PDB entry 5MF9 | solution NMR | chains A and B

Chain A:
Name: RNA-binding protein 5
Source organism: Homo sapiens
UniProtKB: P52756 (RBM5_HUMAN); residues 4-64 here correspond to UniProt positions 451-511 (UniProt number = residue number + 447)
Amino-acid sequence (64 residues; row label = number of the first residue in the row):
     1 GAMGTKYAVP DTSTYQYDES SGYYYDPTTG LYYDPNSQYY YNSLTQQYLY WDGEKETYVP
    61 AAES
Sequence notes: expression tag (1-3)
From the paper describing this entry:
  - contacts within the chain: Lys6-Glu56 (salt bridge), Tyr39-Tyr48, Tyr15-Tyr40 (hydrophobic contact), Pro10-Tyr40 (hydrophobic contact), Tyr32-Tyr41 (pi stacking)
  - binding site for Survival motor neuron protein (chain B): Tyr23, Tyr41, Tyr48
  - mutagenesis - Y48F (K_D_ = 87 uM): unchanged binding to SmN
  - mutagenesis - Y7A/D11K (K_D_ = 106 uM): decreased binding to SmN
  - mutagenesis - Y48A: decreased binding to SmB
  - mutagenesis - Y48F: unchanged binding to SmB
  - mutagenesis - Y7A/D11K, Y32A, Y39A, Y41A, Y48A, Y48T, Y50A: decreased stability
  - mutagenesis - Y48F, Y48W, E54K: unchanged stability

Chain B:
Name: Survival motor neuron protein
Source organism: Homo sapiens
UniProtKB: Q16637 (SMN_HUMAN); residues 100-110 here correspond to UniProt positions 216-226 (UniProt number = residue number + 116)
Amino-acid sequence (11 residues; each row starts with the number of its first residue):
   100 GMRPPPPGIR G
Sequence notes: conflict Met101 (Pro217 in Q16637), Arg102 (Pro218 in Q16637), Gly107 (Pro223 in Q16637), Ile108 (Pro224 in Q16637), Arg109 (Pro225 in Q16637), Gly110 (Pro226 in Q16637)

Interface between chain A and chain B:
Pairs across the interface - 32 pairs, chain A then chain B:
  Asp18(A) - Pro105(B)
  Ser21(A) - Pro105(B)
  Ser21(A) - Ile108(B)
  Tyr23(A) - Pro105(B)
  Tyr23(A) - Pro106(B)
  Tyr23(A) - Gly107(B)
  Tyr23(A) - Ile108(B)
  Tyr23(A) - Arg109(B)
  Tyr25(A) - Arg102(B)
  Tyr32(A) - Arg102(B)
  Tyr32(A) - Pro103(B)
  Tyr32(A) - Pro104(B)
  Tyr32(A) - Pro105(B)
  Tyr32(A) - Pro106(B)
  Tyr33(A) - Pro106(B)
  Asp34(A) - Pro106(B)
  Asp34(A) - Arg109(B)
  Asn36(A) - Arg109(B)
  Ser37(A) - Pro106(B)
  Ser37(A) - Gly107(B)
  Ser37(A) - Arg109(B)
  Tyr39(A) - Pro106(B)
  Tyr39(A) - Gly107(B)
  Tyr39(A) - Ile108(B)
  Tyr41(A) - Arg102(B)
  Tyr41(A) - Pro103(B)
  Tyr41(A) - Pro104(B)
  Ser43(A) - Arg102(B)
  Gln46(A) - Pro103(B)
  Tyr48(A) - Pro103(B)
  Tyr48(A) - Pro104(B)
  Tyr48(A) - Ile108(B)
Also at the interface, not in a pair above, chain A (15 interface residues in all): Tyr40
From the paper, about this interface:
  - interface residues, chain A: Tyr23(A), Tyr25(A), Tyr32(A), Asp34(A), Ser37(A), Tyr39(A), Tyr41(A), Ser43(A), Tyr48(A)
  - hot spots on chain A (mutagenesis) - Y32A, Y41A: decreased binding to SmN

Overview:
Chain A and chain B form an interface of 15 and 8 residues respectively. From the paper: a binding site for
Survival motor neuron protein (chain B) at Tyr23(A), Tyr41(A) and Tyr48(A); Y7A/D11K, Y32A and Y39A of chain
A, among others, reduce stability; 10 substitutions were tested in all.
Here chain A is RNA-binding protein 5 and chain B is Survival motor neuron protein, both from Homo sapiens.
Entry 5MF9 (Solution structure of the RBM5 OCRE domain in complex with polyproline SmN peptide) was determined
by solution NMR.
